Entry 9QWK (X-ray diffraction, 2.27 A resolution); this record covers chains A and D of the 4 polymer chains in the assembly.

# Chain A
Protein: Beta-2-microglobulin, T-cell surface glycoprotein CD1c
Source organism: Homo sapiens
Reference sequence: chimeric construct of P61769, P29017: residues -108 to -11 from P61769 (B2MG_HUMAN) positions 21-118 (UniProt number = residue number + 129); residues 6-279 from P29017 positions 24-297 (UniProt number = residue number + 18)
Sequence (442 residues; each row starts with the number of its first residue; numbers below 1 keep their minus sign (Met-128 is residue -128)):
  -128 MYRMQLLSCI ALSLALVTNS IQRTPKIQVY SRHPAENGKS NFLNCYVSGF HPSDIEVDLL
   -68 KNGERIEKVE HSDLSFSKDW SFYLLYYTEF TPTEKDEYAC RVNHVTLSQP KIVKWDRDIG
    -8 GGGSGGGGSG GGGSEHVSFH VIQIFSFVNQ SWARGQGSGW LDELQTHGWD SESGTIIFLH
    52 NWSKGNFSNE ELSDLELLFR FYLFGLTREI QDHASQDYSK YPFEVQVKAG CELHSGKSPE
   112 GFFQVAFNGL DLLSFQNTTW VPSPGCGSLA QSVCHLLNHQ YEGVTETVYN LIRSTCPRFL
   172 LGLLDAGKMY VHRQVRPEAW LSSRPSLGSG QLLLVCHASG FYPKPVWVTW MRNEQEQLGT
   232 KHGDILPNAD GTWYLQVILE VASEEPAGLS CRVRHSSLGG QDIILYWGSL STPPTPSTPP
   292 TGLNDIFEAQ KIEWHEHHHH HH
Disordered / not traced: -128 to 6, 257-260, 280-313
Construct notes: initiating methionine (-128); expression tag (-127 to -109, 280-313); linker (-10 to 5)
Disulfides: Cys102-Cys167, Cys207-Cys262
Glycans and other covalent adducts: glycan linked to Asn57

# Chain D
Protein: TCR alpha
Source organism: Homo sapiens
Sequence (200 residues; numbered 0 to 199; the number before each row is that of its first residue; numbering starts at 0):
     0 MGNSVTQMEG PVTLSEEAFL TINCTYTAYG LYSLFWYVQY PGEGLQLLLK ATKADDKGSN
    60 KGFEATYRKE TTSFHLEKGS VQVSDSAVYF CALSGQYGWG KLQFGAGTQV VVTPDIQNPD
   120 PAVYQLRDSK SSDKSVCLFT DFDSQTQVSQ SKDSDVYITD KCVLDMRSMD FKSNSAVAWS
   180 QKSDFACANA FQNSIIPEDT
Disordered / not traced: 0-1, 193-199
Disulfides: Cys23-Cys90, Cys136-Cys186

# How chain A and chain D interact
Contacting residue pairs (22; chain A residue first):
  Ser59(A) - Tyr28(D)
  Glu61(A) - Tyr28(D)
  Glu62(A) - Tyr28(D)
  Asp65(A) - Gly94(D)
  Asp65(A) - Gln95(D)  hydrogen bond (side chain-backbone)
  Asp65(A) - Tyr96(D)
  Leu66(A) - Tyr96(D)  hydrophobic
  Leu68(A) - Gln95(D)
  Leu69(A) - Gln95(D)
  Leu69(A) - Tyr96(D)  hydrophobic
  Leu69(A) - Trp98(D)
  Phe72(A) - Gln95(D)
  Gly154(A) - Trp98(D)
  Val155(A) - Trp98(D)
  Glu157(A) - Leu30(D)
  Glu157(A) - Lys52(D)  salt bridge
  Thr158(A) - Tyr96(D)
  Thr158(A) - Trp98(D)  hydrogen bond
  Asn161(A) - Leu30(D)
  Asn161(A) - Tyr96(D)
  Leu162(A) - Tyr96(D)
  Thr166(A) - Tyr96(D)  hydrogen bond
Other interface residues (no listed pair), chain D (8 interface residues in all): Gly29
From the paper, about this interface:
  - pairs named by the authors: Glu61(A)-Tyr28(D) (hydrophobic contact), Glu62(A)-Tyr28(D) (hydrophobic contact), Glu157(A)-Leu30(D) (hydrophobic contact)

# Summary
Chain A and chain D form an interface of 15 and 8 residues respectively, with 3 hydrogen bonds and 1 salt
bridge. Polar pairs include Glu157(A)-Lys52(D), Asp65(A)-Gln95(D) and Thr158(A)-Trp98(D). The authors report
hydrophobic contacts between Glu61(A) and Tyr28(D), Glu62(A) and Tyr28(D) and Glu157(A) and Leu30(D).
Chain A is Beta-2-microglobulin, T-cell surface glycoprotein CD1c and chain D is TCR alpha, both from Homo
sapiens; the structure, Crystal structure of S2c-a5b6 TCR in complex with CD1c, was determined by X-ray
diffraction, deposited together with 9QWJ.
